PDB entry 7B5H | electron microscopy, 3.20 A resolution | chains AD and AI of the 96 polymer chains in the assembly

== Chain AD ==
Name: All3315 protein
From: Nostoc sp. (strain PCC 7120 / SAG 25.82 / UTEX 2576)
Notes: fragment: baseplate protein Cis12
Reference sequence: Q8YRX7 (Q8YRX7_NOSS1); residue numbers follow UniProt; this construct covers 1-1335
Amino-acid sequence (1335 residues; each row starts with the number of its first residue):
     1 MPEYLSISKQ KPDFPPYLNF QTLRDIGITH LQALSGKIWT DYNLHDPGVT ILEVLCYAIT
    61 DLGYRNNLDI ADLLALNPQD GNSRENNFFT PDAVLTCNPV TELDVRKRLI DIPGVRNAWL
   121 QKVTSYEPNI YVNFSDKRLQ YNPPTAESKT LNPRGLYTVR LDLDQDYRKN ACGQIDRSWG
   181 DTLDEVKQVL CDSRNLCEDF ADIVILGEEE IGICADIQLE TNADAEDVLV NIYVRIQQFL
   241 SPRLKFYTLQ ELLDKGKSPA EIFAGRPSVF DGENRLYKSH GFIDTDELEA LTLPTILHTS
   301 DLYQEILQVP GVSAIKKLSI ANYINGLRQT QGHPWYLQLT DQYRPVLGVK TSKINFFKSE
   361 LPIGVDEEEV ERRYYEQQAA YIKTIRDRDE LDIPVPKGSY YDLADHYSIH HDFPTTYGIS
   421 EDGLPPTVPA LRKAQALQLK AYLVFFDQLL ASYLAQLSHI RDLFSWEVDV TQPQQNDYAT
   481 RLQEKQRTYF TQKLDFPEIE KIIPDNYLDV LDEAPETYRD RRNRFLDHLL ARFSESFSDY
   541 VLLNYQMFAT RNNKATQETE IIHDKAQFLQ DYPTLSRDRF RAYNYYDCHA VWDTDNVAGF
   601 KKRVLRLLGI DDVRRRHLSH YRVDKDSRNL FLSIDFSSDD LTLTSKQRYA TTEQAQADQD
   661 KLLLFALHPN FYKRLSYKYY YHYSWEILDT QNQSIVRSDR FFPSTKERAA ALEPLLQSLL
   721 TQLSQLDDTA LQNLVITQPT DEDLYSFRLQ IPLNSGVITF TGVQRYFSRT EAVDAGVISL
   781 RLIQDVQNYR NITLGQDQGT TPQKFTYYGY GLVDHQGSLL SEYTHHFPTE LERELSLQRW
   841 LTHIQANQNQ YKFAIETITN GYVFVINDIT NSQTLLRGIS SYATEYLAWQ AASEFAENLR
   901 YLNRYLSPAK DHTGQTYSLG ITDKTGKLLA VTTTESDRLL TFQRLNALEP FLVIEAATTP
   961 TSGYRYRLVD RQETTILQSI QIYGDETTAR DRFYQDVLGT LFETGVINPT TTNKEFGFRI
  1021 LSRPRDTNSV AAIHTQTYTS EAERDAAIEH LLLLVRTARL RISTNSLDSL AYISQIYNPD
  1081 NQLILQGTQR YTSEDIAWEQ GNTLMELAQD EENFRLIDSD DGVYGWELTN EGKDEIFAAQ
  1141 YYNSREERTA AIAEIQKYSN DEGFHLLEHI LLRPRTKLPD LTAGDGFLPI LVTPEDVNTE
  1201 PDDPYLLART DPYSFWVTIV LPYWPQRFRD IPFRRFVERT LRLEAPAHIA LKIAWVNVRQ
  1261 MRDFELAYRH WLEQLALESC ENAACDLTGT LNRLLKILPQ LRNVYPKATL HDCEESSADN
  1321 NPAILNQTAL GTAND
Disordered / not traced: 1, 753-756, 797-799, 849-1059, 1314-1319, 1335
Disulfide bonds: Cys588-Cys1280

== Chain AI ==
Name: All3318 protein
From: Nostoc sp. (strain PCC 7120 / SAG 25.82 / UTEX 2576)
Notes: fragment: baseplate protein Cis9
Reference sequence: Q8YRX4 (Q8YRX4_NOSS1); residue numbers follow UniProt; this construct covers 1-149
Amino-acid sequence (149 residues; each row starts with the number of its first residue):
     1 MDDESNAYLG TGWGFPPTFE KKARSVRLVS AEDDIRESLQ ILLSTNLGER VMQPNYGCNL
    61 QDLLFESLSP TVASNIKELV RTAILYYEPR IRLNKLDIQQ GISDRQNPSA VNEADAQGLI
   121 QIIVDCTIIS TNSRFNFVYP FYLQEGSGN
Disordered / not traced: 1, 103-110, 148-149

== How chain AD and chain AI interact ==
Contacting residue pairs (41; chain AD residue first):
  Phe20(AD) - Met52(AI)  hydrophobic
  Gln32(AD) - Tyr139(AI)
  Gln32(AD) - Tyr142(AI)  hydrogen bond
  Gly36(AD) - Tyr139(AI)
  Ile38(AD) - Thr11(AI)
  Ile38(AD) - Leu28(AI)  hydrophobic
  Trp39(AD) - Trp13(AI)
  Thr40(AD) - Gly10(AI)
  Thr40(AD) - Thr11(AI)  hydrogen bond (side chain-backbone)
  Thr40(AD) - Val138(AI)
  Thr40(AD) - Tyr139(AI)  hydrogen bond (backbone-backbone)
  Asp41(AD) - Thr11(AI)  hydrogen bond (backbone-backbone)
  Asp41(AD) - Asp34(AI)
  Asp41(AD) - Arg90(AI)  salt bridge
  Tyr42(AD) - Phe137(AI)  hydrogen bond (backbone-backbone)
  Asn43(AD) - Asn136(AI)
  Asn43(AD) - Phe137(AI)  hydrogen bond (side chain-backbone)
  Leu44(AD) - Arg50(AI)  hydrogen bond (backbone-side chain)
  His45(AD) - Asp34(AI)  salt bridge
  His45(AD) - Ser38(AI)  hydrogen bond
  His45(AD) - Ile41(AI)
  His45(AD) - Tyr56(AI)
  His45(AD) - Arg90(AI)
  Asp46(AD) - Gly12(AI)
  Asp46(AD) - Trp13(AI)  hydrogen bond (side chain-backbone)
  Pro47(AD) - Trp13(AI)
  Thr50(AD) - Arg50(AI)  hydrogen bond
  Glu53(AD) - Arg50(AI)  salt bridge
  Glu53(AD) - Gln53(AI)
  Asp412(AD) - Val51(AI)
  Pro414(AD) - Glu49(AI)
  Pro414(AD) - Arg50(AI)
  Thr415(AD) - Glu49(AI)
  Thr416(AD) - Phe15(AI)
  Thr416(AD) - Ser44(AI)
  Tyr417(AD) - Phe15(AI)  hydrophobic
  Arg432(AD) - Pro16(AI)
  Gln435(AD) - Pro16(AI)  hydrogen bond (side chain-backbone)
  Gln435(AD) - Thr18(AI)  hydrogen bond
  Gln438(AD) - Phe19(AI)
  Tyr442(AD) - Phe19(AI)  hydrophobic
Other interface residues (no listed pair), chain AD (26 interface residues in all): Val54, Leu439
Other interface residues (no listed pair), chain AI (31 interface residues in all): Gly14, Pro17, Arg27, Thr45, Tyr87, Phe135

== Summary ==
26 residues of chain AD face 31 of chain AI across their interface; the contacts include 12 hydrogen bonds and
3 salt bridges. Polar contacts include Asp41(AD)-Arg90(AI), His45(AD)-Asp34(AI) and Glu53(AD)-Arg50(AI).
Here chain AD is All3315 protein and chain AI is All3318 protein, both from Nostoc sp. (strain PCC 7120 / SAG
25.82 / UTEX 2576). Entry 7B5H (Cryo-EM structure of the contractile injection system base plate from Anabaena
PCC7120) was determined by electron microscopy (same publication as 7B5I).
